PDB entry 5AV8 | X-ray diffraction, 2.20 A resolution | chains D and I of the 10 polymer chains in the assembly

Chain D:
Protein: Histone H2B type 1-J
Source organism: Homo sapiens
Reference sequence: P06899 (H2B1J_HUMAN); residues 0-125 here correspond to UniProt positions 1-126 (UniProt number = residue number + 1)
Amino-acid sequence (129 residues; row label = number of the first residue in the row; numbers below 1 keep their minus sign (Gly-3 is residue -3)):
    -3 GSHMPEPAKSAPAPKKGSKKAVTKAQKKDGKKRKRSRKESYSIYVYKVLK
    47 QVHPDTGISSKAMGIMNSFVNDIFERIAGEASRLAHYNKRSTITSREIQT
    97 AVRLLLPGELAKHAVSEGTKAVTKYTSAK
Not modelled in the structure: -3 to 28
Differences from the reference sequence: expression tag (-3 to -1)
Metal / ion sites: Mn2+: Val48 (shared with 1 residue of chain E)
UniProt features mapped onto this chain:
  - modified residue: Pro1 (N-acetylproline), Glu2 (ADP-ribosyl glutamic acid), Lys5 (N6-(2-hydroxyisobutyryl)lysine), Ser6 (ADP-ribosylserine), Lys11 (N6-(beta-hydroxybutyryl)lysine), Lys12 (N6-(2-hydroxyisobutyryl)lysine), Ser14 (Phosphoserine), Lys15 (N6-acetyllysine), Lys16 (N6-(beta-hydroxybutyryl)lysine), Lys20 (N6-(2-hydroxyisobutyryl)lysine), Lys23 (N6-(2-hydroxyisobutyryl)lysine), Lys24 (N6-(2-hydroxyisobutyryl)lysine), Lys34 (N6-(2-hydroxyisobutyryl)lysine), Glu35 (PolyADP-ribosyl glutamic acid), Ser36 (Phosphoserine), Lys43 (N6-(2-hydroxyisobutyryl)lysine), Lys46 (N6-(2-hydroxyisobutyryl)lysine), Lys57 (N6,N6-dimethyllysine), Arg79 (Dimethylated arginine), Lys85 (N6,N6,N6-trimethyllysine) and 6 more in UniProt
  - glycosylation: Ser112 (O-linked (GlcNAc) serine)
  - cross-link (Glycyl lysine isopeptide (Lys-Gly)): Lys5 (interchain with G-Cter in SUMO2), Lys20 (interchain with G-Cter in SUMO2), Lys34 (interchain with G-Cter in ubiquitin), Lys120 (interchain with G-Cter in ubiquitin)

Chain I:
Molecule: 147-nt DNA strand
Sequence (147 nucleotides; numbered -73 to 73; the number before each row is that of its first residue; numbers below 1 keep their minus sign (DA-73 is residue -73)):
   -73 ATCAATATCCACCTGCAGATACTACCAAAAGTGTATTTGGAAACTGCTCC
   -23 ATCAAAAGGCATGTTCAGCTGGAATCCAGCTGAACATGCCTTTTGATGGA
    27 GCAGTTTCCAAATACACTTTTGGTAGTATCTGCAGGTGGATATTGAT
Metal / ion sites: Mn2+ site 1: DG-35, DG-34; Mn2+ site 2 near DG-3 (its only coordinating residue here); Mn2+ site 3 near DG5 (its only coordinating residue here); Mn2+ site 4 near DG27 (its only coordinating residue here); Mn2+ site 5 near DG48 (its only coordinating residue here); Mn2+ site 6 near DG61 (its only coordinating residue here)

How chain D and chain I interact:
Pairs across the interface (16):
  Arg29(D) with DA29(I), base contact; DG30(I), base contact
  Lys30(D) with DG30(I), sugar contact; DT31(I), phosphate contact
  Arg31(D) with DA29(I), sugar contact
  Ser32(D) with DG30(I), hydrogen bond to the phosphate
  Arg33(D) with DA-46(I), hydrogen bond to the phosphate; DA-45(I), salt bridge to the phosphate
  Ser55(D) with DA-55(I), phosphate contact
  Ser56(D) with DA-55(I), hydrogen bond to the phosphate
  Arg86(D) with DG-34(I), phosphate contact; DA-33(I), salt bridge to the phosphate
  Ser87(D) with DG-35(I), hydrogen bond to the phosphate; DG-34(I), hydrogen bond to the phosphate
  Thr88(D) with DG-35(I), hydrogen bond to the phosphate; DG-34(I), hydrogen bond to the phosphate
Other interface residues (no listed pair), chain D (15 interface residues in all): Lys34, Glu35, Tyr42, Gly53, Lys85
Other interface residues (no listed pair), chain I (10 interface residues in all): DT-54

In short:
15 residues of chain D face 10 of chain I across their interface, with 7 hydrogen bonds and 2 salt bridges.
Polar pairs include Ser32(D)-DG30(I), Arg33(D)-DA-46(I) and Ser56(D)-DA-55(I). DG-35(I) and DG-34(I) form the
Mn2+ site 1.
Chain D is Histone H2B type 1-J (Homo sapiens) and chain I is a 147-nt DNA strand; the structure, human
nucleosome core particle, was determined by X-ray diffraction (same publication as 5AV5, 5AV6, 5AV9, 5AVB and
5AVC).
